6LA5 - chains B and E of the 5 polymer chains in the assembly; structure by electron microscopy, 2.86 A resolution.

[Chain B]
Molecule: Capsid protein VP2
Source organism: Echovirus E11
Amino-acid sequence (251 residues; row label = number of the first residue in the row):
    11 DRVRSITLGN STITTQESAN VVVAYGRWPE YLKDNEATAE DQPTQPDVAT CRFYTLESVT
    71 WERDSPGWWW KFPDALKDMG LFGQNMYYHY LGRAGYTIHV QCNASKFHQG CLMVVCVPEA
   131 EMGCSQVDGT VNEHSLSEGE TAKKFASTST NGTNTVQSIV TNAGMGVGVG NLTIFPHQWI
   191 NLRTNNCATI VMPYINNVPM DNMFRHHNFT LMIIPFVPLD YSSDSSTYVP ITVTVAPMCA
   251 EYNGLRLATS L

[Chain E]
Molecule: Complement decay-accelerating factor
Source organism: Homo sapiens
UniProt: P08174 (DAF_HUMAN); residues 5-129 here correspond to UniProt positions 161-285 (UniProt number = residue number + 156)
Amino-acid sequence (125 residues; each row starts with the number of its first residue):
     5 KSCPNPGEIR NGQIDVPGGI LFGATISFSC NTGYKLFGST SSFCLISGSS VQWSDPLPEC
    65 REIYCPAPPQ IDNGIIQGER DHYGYRQSVT YACNKGFTMI GEHSIYCTVN NDEGEWSGPP
   125 PECRG
Disulfide bonds: C7-C48, C34-C64, C69-C111, C97-C127

[Chain B / chain E interface]
Contacting residue pairs (25; chain B residue first):
  N142(B) - D19(E)  hydrogen bond
  N142(B) - V20(E)
  N142(B) - P21(E)
  H144(B) - V20(E)
  A156(B) - N35(E)
  S157(B) - R90(E)  hydrogen bond (backbone-side chain)
  T158(B) - N35(E)
  T158(B) - T36(E)  hydrogen bond (side chain-backbone)
  T158(B) - Y38(E)
  T158(B) - R90(E)
  S159(B) - N35(E)
  S159(B) - T36(E)  hydrogen bond
  T160(B) - Q17(E)  hydrogen bond
  T160(B) - N35(E)
  N161(B) - Q17(E)
  N161(B) - C34(E)  hydrogen bond (side chain-backbone)
  N161(B) - N35(E)
  N161(B) - T36(E)
  G162(B) - S33(E)
  T163(B) - D19(E)  hydrogen bond
  N164(B) - D19(E)
  T165(B) - Q17(E)  hydrogen bond
  T165(B) - D19(E)
  V166(B) - Q17(E)  hydrogen bond (backbone-side chain)
  S168(B) - Q17(E)  hydrogen bond
Also at the interface, not in a pair above, chain B (17 interface residues in all): S135, S145, K154
Also at the interface, not in a pair above, chain E (13 interface residues in all): E12, I18, Y89

[In short]
17 residues of chain B face 13 of chain E across their interface, with 10 hydrogen bonds. Polar contacts
include N142(B)-D19(E), S157(B)-R90(E) and T158(B)-T36(E).
Here chain B is Capsid protein VP2 (Echovirus E11) and chain E is Complement decay-accelerating factor (Homo
sapiens). Entry 6LA5 (Cryo-EM structure of echovirus 11 complexed with its attaching receptor CD55 at pH 7.4)
was determined by electron microscopy together with 6LA3, 6LA4, 6LA6, 6LA7, 6LAO, 6LAP and 3 further entries
from the same study.
